421P - chain A; structure by X-ray diffraction, 2.20 A resolution.

[Chain A]
Name: H-ras P21 protein
Organism: Homo sapiens
Reference sequence: P01112 (RASH_HUMAN); residue numbers follow UniProt; this construct covers 1-166
Chain sequence (166 residues; numbered 1 to 166; the number before each row is that of its first residue):
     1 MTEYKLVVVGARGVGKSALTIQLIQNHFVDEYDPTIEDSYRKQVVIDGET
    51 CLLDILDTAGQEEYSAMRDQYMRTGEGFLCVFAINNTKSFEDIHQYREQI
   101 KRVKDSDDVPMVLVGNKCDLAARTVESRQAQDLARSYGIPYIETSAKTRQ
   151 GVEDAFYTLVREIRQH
Sequence notes: engineered mutation Arg-12 (Gly in P01112)
Metal / ion sites: Mg2+: Ser-17, Thr-35 (together with GMP-PNP)
Residues lining bound ligands: GMP-PNP (GNP; phosphoaminophosphonic acid-guanylate ester): Ala-11, Arg-12, Gly-13, Val-14, Gly-15, Lys-16, Ser-17, Ala-18, Phe-28, Val-29, Asp-30, Glu-31, Asp-33, Pro-34, Thr-35, Thr-58, Ala-59, Gly-60, Asn-116, Lys-117, Asp-119, Leu-120, Ser-145, Ala-146, Lys-147
Swiss-Prot annotation at these positions:
  - region: His-166 (Hypervariable region)
  - motif: Tyr-32 to Tyr-40 (Effector region)
  - binding site (GTP): Gly-13 to Ala-18, Val-29 to Thr-35, Ala-59, Gly-60, Asn-116 to Asp-119, Ser-145 to Lys-147
  - modified residue: Met-1 (N-acetylmethionine), Thr-2 (N-acetylthreonine), Cys-118 (S-nitrosocysteine)
  - glycosylation: Thr-35 (Microbial infection: O-linked (Glc) threonine)
  - natural variant: Gly-13 (G13C: In CSTLO; G13D: In CSTLO; G13R: In SFM), Gln-22 (Q22K: In CMEMS), Glu-37 (E37EE: In CSTLO), Thr-58 (T58I: In CSTLO), Gln-61 (Q61K: In NMTC2; Q61L: In melanoma), Glu-63 (E63K: In CMEMS), Ser-89 (S89C: Found in a patient with severe fetal hydrops and pleural effusion; uncertain significance), Lys-117 (K117R: In CSTLO), Ala-146 (A146T: In CSTLO; A146V: In CSTLO)
  - mutagenesis: Ser-17 (S17N: Dominant negative. Prevents PLCE1 EGF-induced recruitment to plasma membrane. No effect on subcellular location of isoform 2), Asn-26 (N26G: Loss of interaction with PLCE1; when associated with V-12), Val-29 (V29A: No effect on interaction with PLCE1; when associated with V-12), Tyr-32 (Y32F: Loss of interaction and recruitment to plasma membrane of PLCE1; when associated with V-12), Pro-34 (P34G: No effect on interaction with PLCE1; when associated with V-12), Thr-35 (T35S: Loss of interaction with PLCE1; when associated with V-12), Glu-37 (E37G: No effect on interaction with PLCE1; when associated with V-12), Asp-38 (D38N: No effect on interaction with PLCE1; when associated with V-12), Ser-39 (S39C: No effect on interaction with PLCE1; when associated with V-12), Ala-59 (A59T: Loss of GTPase activity and creation of an autophosphorylation site), Gln-61 (Q61I: Moderately increased transformation of cultured cell lines; Q61R: Promotes interaction with SHOC2 and PP1C; Q61V: Strongly increased transformation of cultured cell lines), Ala-83 (A83T: GTP-binding activity reduced by factor of 30), 4 further mutagenesis entries in UniProt

[Overview]
Chain A binds GMP-PNP. Ser-17 and Thr-35 coordinate Mg2+. Curated annotation (UniProt) lists 22 GTP-binding
residues and 17 mutagenesis sites.
Chain A is H-ras P21 protein (Homo sapiens); the structure, Three-dimensional structures of H-ras P21 mutants:
molecular basis for their inability to function as signal switch ..., was determined by X-ray diffraction
together with 221P, 521P, 621P and 721P from the same study.
